7ABF - chains Z and K of the 15 polymer chains in the assembly; structure by electron microscopy, 3.90 A resolution.

== Chain Z ==
Molecule: Minx M3 RNA
Sequence (230 nucleotides; numbered 1 to 230; the number before each row is that of its first residue):
     1 GGGAGACGGA AUUCGAGCUC GCCCACUCUU GGAUCGGAAA CCCGUCGGCC UCCGAACGGU
    61 AAGAGCCUAG CAUGUAGAAC UGGUUACCUG CAGCCCAAGC UUGCUGCACG UCUAGGGCGC
   121 AGUAGUCCAG GGUUUCCUUG AUGAUGUCAU ACUUAUCCUG UCCCUUUUUU UUCCACAGCU
   181 CGCGGUUGAG GACAAACUCU UCGCGGUCUU UCCAGUGGGG AUCCAAUAUC
Not modelled in the structure: 1-49, 79-230

== Chain K ==
Name: Microfibrillar-associated protein 1
From: Homo sapiens
UniProtKB: P55081 (MFAP1_HUMAN); numbering as in UniProt (aligned over 1-439)
Sequence (439 residues; numbered 1 to 439; the number before each row is that of its first residue):
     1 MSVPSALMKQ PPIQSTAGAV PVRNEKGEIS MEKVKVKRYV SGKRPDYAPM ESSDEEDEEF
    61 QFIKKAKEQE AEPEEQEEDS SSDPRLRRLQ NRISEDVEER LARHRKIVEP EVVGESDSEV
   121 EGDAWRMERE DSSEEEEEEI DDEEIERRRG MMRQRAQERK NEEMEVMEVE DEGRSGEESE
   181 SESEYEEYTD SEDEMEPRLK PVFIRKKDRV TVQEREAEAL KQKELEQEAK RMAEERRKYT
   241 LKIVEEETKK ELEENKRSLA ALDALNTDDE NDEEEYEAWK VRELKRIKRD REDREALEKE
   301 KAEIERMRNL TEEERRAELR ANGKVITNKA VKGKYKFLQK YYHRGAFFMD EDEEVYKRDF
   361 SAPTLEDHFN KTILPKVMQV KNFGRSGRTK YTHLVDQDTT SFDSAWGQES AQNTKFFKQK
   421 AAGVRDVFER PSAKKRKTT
Not modelled in the structure: 1-270, 394-439
Residues lining bound ligands: inositol hexakisphosphate (IHP): Lys332, Tyr341, His343, Arg344
Curated features (UniProtKB/Swiss-Prot):
  - modified residue: Ser2 (N-acetylserine), Ser52 (Phosphoserine), Ser53 (Phosphoserine), Ser94 (Phosphoserine), Ser116 (Phosphoserine), Ser118 (Phosphoserine), Ser132 (Phosphoserine), Ser133 (Phosphoserine), Thr267 (Phosphothreonine), Ser361 (Phosphoserine), Ser432 (Phosphoserine)
  - cross-link (Glycyl lysine isopeptide (Lys-Gly)): Lys67 (interchain with G-Cter in SUMO2), Lys249 (interchain with G-Cter in SUMO2), Lys357 (interchain with G-Cter in SUMO2), Lys371 (interchain with G-Cter in SUMO2), Lys381 (interchain with G-Cter in SUMO2), Lys415 (interchain with G-Cter in SUMO2), Lys418 (interchain with G-Cter in SUMO2)

== Chain Z / chain K interface ==
Pairs across the interface - 11 pairs, chain Z then chain K:
  C50(Z) - Tyr391(K)  sugar contact
  U51(Z) - Tyr335(K)  base contact
  U51(Z) - Phe337(K)  phosphate contact
  U51(Z) - Leu338(K)  phosphate contact
  U51(Z) - Tyr341(K)  base contact
  U51(Z) - Lys390(K)  phosphate contact
  U51(Z) - Tyr391(K)  sugar contact
  C52(Z) - Thr389(K)  base contact
  C52(Z) - Tyr391(K)  hydrogen bond to the phosphate
  C53(Z) - Lys340(K)  phosphate contact
  C53(Z) - Tyr341(K)  hydrogen bond to the phosphate
Other interface residues (no listed pair), chain Z (5 interface residues in all): G54
Other interface residues (no listed pair), chain K (12 interface residues in all): Gly333, Lys336, Gln339, Ser386

== Summary ==
Chain Z and chain K form an interface of 5 and 12 residues respectively; the contacts include 2 hydrogen
bonds. Polar contacts include C52(Z)-Tyr391(K) and C53(Z)-Tyr341(K). Chain K binds inositol hexakisphosphate.
Here chain Z is Minx M3 RNA and chain K is Microfibrillar-associated protein 1 (Homo sapiens). Entry 7ABF
(Human pre-Bact-1 spliceosome core structure) was determined by electron microscopy (same publication as 7AAV
and 7ABH).
